3KXC - chains A and C; structure by X-ray diffraction, 2.00 A resolution.

Chain A:
Name: Trafficking protein particle complex subunit 3
From: Homo sapiens
Reference sequence: O43617 (TPPC3_HUMAN); residue numbers follow UniProt; this construct covers 1-180
Chain sequence (194 residues; row label = number of the first residue in the row; numbers below 1 keep their minus sign (Met-13 is residue -13)):
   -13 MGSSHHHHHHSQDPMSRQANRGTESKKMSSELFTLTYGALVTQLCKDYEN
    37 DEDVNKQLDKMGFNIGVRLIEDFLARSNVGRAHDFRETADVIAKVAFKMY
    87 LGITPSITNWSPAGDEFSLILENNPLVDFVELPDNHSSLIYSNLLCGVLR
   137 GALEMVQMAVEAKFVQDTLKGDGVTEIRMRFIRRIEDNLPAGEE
Not modelled in the structure: -13 to 15, 172-180
Sequence notes: initiating methionine (-13); expression tag (-12 to 0); engineered mutation Ala68 (Cys in O43617)
UniProt features mapped onto this chain:
  - mutagenesis: Asp33 to Glu35 (Impairs interaction with TRAPPC1)
Reported in the primary citation:
  - mutagenesis - R67E, C68A, A82L: decreased catalytic activity
  - mutagenesis - C68A: unchanged binding to acyl-CoAs
  - mutagenesis - D70N: increased catalytic activity
  - mutagenesis - E73Q: unchanged catalytic activity
  - mutagenesis - A82V (Kd 4.0 uM): unchanged binding to Pal-CoA
  - mutagenesis - A82V/A138V: abolished catalytic activity
  - mutagenesis - A82V/A138V (Kd 15.8 uM): decreased binding to Pal-CoA
  - mutagenesis - A82V/A138V: unchanged stability
  - conformationally variable residues (side-chain flip): Arg67
  - catalytic residues: Arg67 (proposed by the authors, not directly observed)
  - binding site for palmitic acid: Arg67, Ala82, Ala138

Chain C:
Name: Trafficking protein particle complex subunit 6B
From: Homo sapiens
Reference sequence: Q86SZ2 (TPC6B_HUMAN); residue numbers follow UniProt; this construct covers 1-158
Chain sequence (158 residues; row label = number of the first residue in the row):
     1 MADEALFLLLHNEMVSGVYKSAEQGEVENGRCITKLENMGFRVGQGLIER
    51 FTKDTARFKDELDIMKFICKDFWTTVFKKQIDNLRTNHQGIYVLQDNKFR
   101 LLTQMSAGKQYLEHASKYLAFTCGLIRGGLSNLGIKSIVTAEVSSMPACK
   151 FQVMIQKL
Not modelled in the structure: 1, 18-23, 54-57, 104-114
UniProt features mapped onto this chain:
  - natural variant: Arg42 to Leu158 (deletion: In NEDMEBA)
  - mutagenesis: Arg31 to Cys32 (Impairs interaction with TRAPPC1)

Interface between chain A and chain C:
Pairs across the interface (37; chain A residue first):
  Ser16(A) with Ala2(C)
  Glu17(A) with Arg50(C)
  Leu18(A) with Phe7(C), hydrophobic; Val76(C)
  Phe19(A) with Ala2(C), hydrophobic; Leu6(C), hydrophobic; Phe7(C); Leu10(C), hydrophobic
  Leu21(A) with Val43(C); Gly46(C); Leu47(C)
  Thr22(A) with Phe7(C); Leu10(C); Met14(C); Val43(C); Phe121(C)
  Ala25(A) with Met39(C)
  Leu26(A) with Met14(C), hydrophobic; Met39(C), hydrophobic
  Gln29(A) with Lys35(C); Met39(C)
  Asp33(A) with Lys35(C), salt bridge
  Met47(A) with Glu13(C); Met14(C), hydrophobic
  Asn50(A) with Glu13(C), hydrogen bond
  Ile51(A) with Leu9(C), hydrophobic; Leu10(C), hydrophobic; Glu13(C)
  Leu55(A) with Leu9(C), hydrophobic
  Asp58(A) with Ala5(C)
  Arg62(A) with Asp3(C), salt bridge; Ala5(C)
  Met85(A) with Asp3(C)
  Tyr86(A) with Ala2(C); Asp3(C), hydrogen bond (backbone-backbone); Leu6(C)
  Leu87(A) with Leu6(C), hydrophobic
Also at the interface, not in a pair above, chain A (23 interface residues in all): Tyr23, Gln43, Lys46, Arg54
Also at the interface, not in a pair above, chain C (19 interface residues in all): Asn12, Gly17

Summary:
Chain A and chain C form an interface of 23 and 19 residues respectively; the contacts include 2 hydrogen
bonds and 2 salt bridges. Polar pairs include Asp33(A)-Lys35(C), Arg62(A)-Asp3(C) and Asn50(A)-Glu13(C). The
paper reports the catalytic residue Arg67(A); R67E, C68A and A82L of chain A reduce catalytic activity; 7
substitutions were tested in all.
Here chain A is Trafficking protein particle complex subunit 3 and chain C is Trafficking protein particle
complex subunit 6B, both from Homo sapiens. Entry 3KXC (Mutant transport protein) was determined by X-ray
diffraction.
